PDB entry 7ZCY | X-ray diffraction, 1.54 A resolution | chains A and C of the 3 polymer chains in the assembly

== Chain A ==
Protein: Urease subunit gamma
Source organism: Sporosarcina pasteurii
Notes: EC 3.5.1.5
UniProtKB: P41022 (URE3_SPOPA); residue numbers follow UniProt; this construct covers 1-100
Chain sequence (100 residues; row label = number of the first residue in the row):
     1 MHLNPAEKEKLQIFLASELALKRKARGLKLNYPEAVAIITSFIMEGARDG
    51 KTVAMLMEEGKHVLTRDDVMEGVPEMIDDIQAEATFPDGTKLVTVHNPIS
Differences from the reference sequence: variant Ala20 (Leu in P41022), Lys22 (Arg in P41022)
Modified / non-standard residues: Met1 (N-carboxymethionine; CXM)

== Chain C ==
Protein: Urease subunit alpha
Source organism: Sporosarcina pasteurii
Notes: EC 3.5.1.5
UniProtKB: P41020 (URE1_SPOPA); residue numbers follow UniProt; this construct covers 1-34, 36-570
Chain sequence (570 residues; each row starts with the number of its first residue):
     1 MKINRQQYAESYGPTVGDQVRLADTDLWIEVEKDYTTYGDEANFGGGKVL
    51 REGMGENGTYTRTENVLDLLLTNALILDYTGIYKADIGVKDGYIVGIGKG
   101 GNPDIMDGVTPNMIVGTATEVIAAEGKIVTAGGIDTHVHFINPDQVDVAL
   151 ANGITTLFGGGTGPAEGSKATTVTPGPWNIEKMLKSTEGLPINVGILGKG
   201 HGSSIAPIMEQIDAGAAGLKIHEDWGATPASIDRSLTVADEADVQVAIHS
   251 DTLNEAGFLEDTLRAINGRVIHSFHVEGAGGGHAPDIMAMAGHPNVLPSS
   301 TNPTRPFTVNTIDEHLDMLMVCHHLKQNIPEDVAFADSRIRPETIAAEDI
   351 LHDLGIISMMSTDALAMGRAGEMVLRTWQTADKMKKQRGPLAEEKNGSDN
   401 FRAKRYVSKYTINPAIAQGIAHEVGSIEEGKFADLVLWEPKFFGVKADRV
   451 IKGGIIAYAQIGDPSASIPTPQPVMGRRMYGTVGDLIHDTNITFMSKSSI
   501 QQGVPAKLGLKRRIGTVKNCRNIGKKDMKWNDVTTDIDINPETYEVKVDG
   551 EVLTCEPVKELPMAQRYFLF
Differences from the reference sequence: insertion (35)
Modified / non-standard residues: Lys220 (lysine nz-carboxylic acid; KCX)
Glycans and other covalent adducts: selenium atom (SE) linked to Cys322
Metal / ion sites: Ni2+ site 1: His137, His139, Lys220, Asp363 (together with hydroxide ion); Ni2+ site 2: Lys220, His249, His275 (together with hydroxide ion)
Ligand contacts:
  - IU9 (N-(2-chloranyl-4-fluoranyl-phenyl)-2-selanyl-benzamide): Ile350, Met384, Gln387, Arg388, Thr554, Cys555, Glu556
  - hydroxide ion (OH): His137, His139, Lys220, His249, His275, Gly280, Asp363
UniProt features mapped onto this chain:
  - active site: His323 (Proton donor)
  - binding site (Ni(2+)): His137, His139, Lys220, His249, His275, Asp363
  - binding site (substrate): His139, Ala170, His222, His249, Ala366
  - modified residue: Lys220 (N6-carboxylysine)
Reported in the primary citation:
  - binding site for selenium atom: Cys322
  - binding site for IU9: Cys555
  - catalytic residues: Cys322 (citing earlier work)
  - Ni2+ coordination: His137, His139, Lys220, His249, His275, Asp363
  - post-translational modification sites: Lys220
  - binding site for sulfate ion: His323, Arg339 (from molecular simulation)

== Chain A / chain C interface ==
Residue-residue contacts (37; chain A residue first):
  Ala6(A) - Ser465(C)
  Glu9(A) - Pro464(C)
  Glu9(A) - Pro473(C)
  Glu9(A) - Arg477(C)  salt bridge
  Lys10(A) - Asp463(C)  salt bridge
  Ile13(A) - Gln472(C)
  Ile13(A) - Pro473(C)
  Leu19(A) - Phe570(C)  hydrophobic
  Arg23(A) - Leu569(C)  hydrogen bond (side chain-backbone)
  Arg23(A) - Phe570(C)
  Asn31(A) - Gln565(C)  hydrogen bond (side chain-backbone)
  Asn31(A) - Arg566(C)
  Asn31(A) - Phe568(C)  hydrogen bond (side chain-backbone)
  Tyr32(A) - Phe442(C)  hydrophobic
  Tyr32(A) - Arg566(C)  hydrogen bond (backbone-backbone)
  Pro33(A) - Arg566(C)
  Pro33(A) - Tyr567(C)
  Pro33(A) - Phe568(C)
  Pro33(A) - Leu569(C)
  Glu34(A) - Leu569(C)
  Val36(A) - Gln472(C)
  Thr40(A) - Gln472(C)
  Met70(A) - Gln565(C)
  Met70(A) - Arg566(C)
  Glu71(A) - Arg566(C)  hydrogen bond (backbone-side chain)
  Met76(A) - Lys441(C)  hydrogen bond (backbone-side chain)
  Met76(A) - Arg566(C)
  Met76(A) - Tyr567(C)  hydrophobic
  Gln81(A) - Ile468(C)
  Gln81(A) - Thr470(C)  hydrogen bond
  Gln81(A) - Pro471(C)
  Gln81(A) - Gln472(C)  hydrogen bond (backbone-backbone)
  Glu83(A) - Ser465(C)
  Glu83(A) - Ala466(C)
  Glu83(A) - Ser467(C)  hydrogen bond
  Leu92(A) - Ile468(C)  hydrophobic
  Leu92(A) - Pro471(C)  hydrophobic
Also at the interface, not in a pair above, chain A (23 interface residues in all): Ala16, Met44, Val73, Asp78, Ala82
Also at the interface, not in a pair above, chain C (20 interface residues in all): Met475

== Overview ==
23 residues of chain A and 20 residues of chain C are in contact; the contacts include 9 hydrogen bonds and 2
salt bridges. Among the polar pairs are Glu9(A)-Arg477(C), Lys10(A)-Asp463(C) and Arg23(A)-Leu569(C). The
paper reports the catalytic residue Cys322(C); a binding site for sulfate ion at His323(C) and Arg339(C).
Here chain A is Urease subunit gamma and chain C is Urease subunit alpha, both from Sporosarcina pasteurii.
Entry 7ZCY (Sporosarcina pasteurii urease (SPU) co-crystallized in the presence of an Ebselen-derivative and
bound to Se atoms) was determined by X-ray diffraction.
